7JOD - chains E and I; structure by X-ray diffraction, 1.33 A resolution.

# Chain E
Protein: Kallikrein 4 (Prostase, enamel matrix, prostate), isoform CRA_a
From: Homo sapiens
UniProtKB: A0A0C4DFQ5 (A0A0C4DFQ5_HUMAN); the construct lacks a stretch of the UniProt sequence and is renumbered around it, so the offset changes along the chain: 16-38 = UniProt 31-53; 40-67 = UniProt 54-81; 69-74 = UniProt 82-87; 75-125 = UniProt 89-139; 6 more segments
Amino-acid sequence (223 residues; numbered 16 to 244 plus 4 insertion-coded residues; 10 numbers in that range are skipped by the numbering (no residue carries them; nothing is unmodelled there); the number before each row is that of its first residue; a row labelled like 186A-186B holds insertion residues (186A, then the next letters in order)):
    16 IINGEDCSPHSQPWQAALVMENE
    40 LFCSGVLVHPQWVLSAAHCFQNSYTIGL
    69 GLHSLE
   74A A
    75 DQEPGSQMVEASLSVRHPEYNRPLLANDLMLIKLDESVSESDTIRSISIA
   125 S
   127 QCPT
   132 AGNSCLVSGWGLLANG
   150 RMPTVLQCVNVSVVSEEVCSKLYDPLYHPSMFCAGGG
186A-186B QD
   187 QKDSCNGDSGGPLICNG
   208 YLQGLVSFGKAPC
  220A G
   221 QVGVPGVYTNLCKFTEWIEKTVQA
Cystine bridges: Cys22-Cys157, Cys42-Cys58, Cys128-Cys232, Cys136-Cys201, Cys168-Cys182, Cys191-Cys220
Metal / ion sites: Cd2+ site 1: His25, Glu77 (shared with Ser25(I), His26(I) of chain I); Cd2+ site 2: His25 (shared with Ser25(I), His28(I) of chain I)
Ligand contacts:
  - nonaethylene glycol (2PE), molecule 1: Ser26, Pro28, Trp29, Arg119
  - nonaethylene glycol (2PE), molecule 2: Leu98, Pro174, Leu175
  - nonaethylene glycol (2PE), molecule 3: Val163, Val167, Gly184, Gly185, Gly223, Pro225

# Chain I
Protein: Kunitz-type inihibitor
From: Bauhinia bauhinioides
UniProtKB: Q6VEQ7 (Q6VEQ7_BAUBA); residues 1-165 here correspond to UniProt positions 19-183 (UniProt number = residue number + 18)
Amino-acid sequence (166 residues; row label = number of the first residue in the row; numbering starts at 0):
     0 GSSVVVDTNGQPVSNGADAYYLVPVSHGHAGLALAKIGNEAEPRAVVLDP
    50 HHRPGLPVRFESPLRINIIKESYFLNIKFGPSSSDSGVWDVIQQDPIGLA
   100 VKVTDTKSLLGPFKVEKEGEGYKIVYYPERGQTGLDIGLVHRNDKYYLAV
   150 KDGEPCVFKIRKATDE
Sequence notes: expression tag (0)
Metal / ion sites: Cd2+ site 1: Ser25, His26 (shared with His25(E), Glu77(E) of chain E); Cd2+ site 2: Ser25, His28 (shared with His25(E) of chain E)
Ligand contacts: nonaethylene glycol (2PE): Ser107, Leu108, Leu109, Glu128, Arg129

# Interface between chain E and chain I
Pairs across the interface (47; chain E residue first):
  Met35(E) with Ile67(I), hydrophobic
  Leu40(E) with Asn66(I)
  Phe41(E) with Ile65(I); Asn66(I)
  Cys42(E) with Ile65(I), hydrophobic
  His57(E) with Leu63(I); Ile65(I); Lys69(I), hydrogen bond (backbone-side chain); Tyr72(I), hydrogen bond (backbone-side chain)
  Phe59(E) with Gly0(I); Ser1(I); Lys69(I), hydrogen bond (backbone-side chain)
  Gln60(E) with Ser1(I), hydrogen bond (side chain-backbone); Val3(I); Lys69(I)
  Asn61(E) with Ser1(I), hydrogen bond
  Arg90(E) with Gly0(I)
  Arg96(E) with Gln131(I)
  Leu98(E) with Leu109(I), hydrophobic; Arg129(I)
  Tyr172(E) with Leu108(I), hydrophobic
  Asp189(E) with Arg64(I), salt bridge
  Ser190(E) with Arg64(I), hydrogen bond
  Cys191(E) with Arg64(I)
  Asn192(E) with Asn14(I), hydrogen bond (side chain-backbone); Leu63(I); Arg64(I); Ile65(I)
  Gly193(E) with Arg64(I), hydrogen bond (backbone-backbone); Ile65(I); Asn66(I)
  Asp194(E) with Arg64(I), hydrogen bond (backbone-backbone)
  Ser195(E) with Arg64(I), hydrogen bond (side chain-backbone); Ile65(I), hydrogen bond (side chain-backbone)
  Val213(E) with Arg64(I)
  Ser214(E) with Leu63(I); Arg64(I), hydrogen bond (backbone-backbone)
  Phe215(E) with Pro62(I); Leu63(I), hydrophobic; Arg64(I); Leu108(I), hydrophobic
  Gly216(E) with Pro62(I), hydrogen bond (backbone-backbone); Arg64(I); Leu108(I)
  Lys217(E) with Arg64(I), hydrogen bond (backbone-side chain)
  Cys220(E) with Arg64(I), hydrogen bond
  Gly226(E) with Arg64(I)
Interface residues without a listed pair, chain E (32 interface residues in all): Cys58, Leu99, Asp102, Met151, Leu175, Ala218
Interface residues without a listed pair, chain I (18 interface residues in all): Pro11, Phe73

# Overview
32 residues of chain E and 18 residues of chain I are in contact; the contacts include 15 hydrogen bonds and 1
salt bridge. Polar contacts include Asp189(E)-Arg64(I), His57(E)-Lys69(I) and His57(E)-Tyr72(I). One
nonaethylene glycol molecule is bound between chain E and chain I.
Here chain E is Kallikrein 4 (Prostase, enamel matrix, prostate), isoform CRA_a (Homo sapiens) and chain I is
Kunitz-type inihibitor (Bauhinia bauhinioides). Entry 7JOD (Crystal structure of BbKI complexed with Human
Kallikrein 4) was determined by X-ray diffraction (same publication as 7JOE, 7JOS, 7JOW, 7JQK, 7JQN, 7JQO and
4 further entries).
